PDB entry 4HQB | X-ray diffraction, 2.30 A resolution | chains A and B of the 7 polymer chains in the assembly

# Chain A (and B)
Protein: Single-stranded DNA-binding protein DdrB
From: Deinococcus radiodurans
Notes: chain B of this document is another copy of the same molecule, construct and numbering; everything in this record applies to it too
UniProtKB: Q9RY80 (DDRB_DEIRA); residue numbers follow UniProt; this construct covers 1-144
Chain sequence (148 residues; each row starts with the number of its first residue; numbers below 1 keep their minus sign (Asp-3 is residue -3)):
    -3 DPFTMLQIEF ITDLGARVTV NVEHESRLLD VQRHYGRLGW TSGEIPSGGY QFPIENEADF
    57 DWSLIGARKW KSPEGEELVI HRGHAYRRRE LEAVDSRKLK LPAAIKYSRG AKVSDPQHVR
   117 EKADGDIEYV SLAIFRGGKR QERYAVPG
Not modelled in the structure: -3 to 0, 144 (chain B: -3 to 0, 90-97, 119-122, 144)
Construct notes: expression tag (-3 to 0)
UniProt features mapped onto this chain:
  - mutagenesis: Glu51 (E51A: Forms pentamers but not higher-ordered structures; binds ssDNA normally), Arg64 (R64A: Reduced ssDNA-binding), Trp66 (W66A: Reduced ssDNA-binding), Arg83 (R83A: Forms pentamers but not higher-ordered structures, reduced ssDNA-binding), Arg85 (R85A: Reduced ssDNA-binding), Lys94 (K94A: Reduced ssDNA-binding), Lys102 (K102A: Reduced ssDNA-binding), Lys108 (K108A: Reduced ssDNA-binding), Arg132 (R132A: Reduced ssDNA-binding), Lys135 (K135A: Reduced ssDNA-binding)
Reported in the primary citation:
  - binding site for the 4-nt DNA strand: Glu51, Arg64, Trp66, Arg83, Gly134, Gln137
  - self-association interface (contacts with another copy of this molecule); pairs are residue here / residue on that copy: Glu51-Arg83 (salt bridge)
  - binding site for the 5-nt DNA strand: Arg64, Trp66, His80, Ala81, Val90, Lys94, Leu95, Lys96, Leu97, Gly106, Lys108, Arg132, Gly134, Lys135

# Interface between chain A and chain B
Residue-residue contacts (29):
  Met1(A) - Asn17(B)
  Leu2(A) - Val14(B)  hydrophobic
  Leu2(A) - Thr15(B)
  Leu2(A) - Val16(B)  hydrophobic
  Gln3(A) - Arg13(B)
  Gln3(A) - Val14(B)
  Gln3(A) - Thr15(B)  hydrogen bond (backbone-backbone)
  Ile4(A) - Ala12(B)  hydrophobic
  Ile4(A) - Arg13(B)
  Glu5(A) - Arg13(B)  salt bridge
  Glu21(A) - Tyr31(B)  hydrogen bond
  Leu25(A) - Leu10(B)  hydrophobic
  Gln28(A) - Ala12(B)
  Ser38(A) - Gly11(B)
  Ser38(A) - Ala12(B)
  Ser38(A) - Arg13(B)  hydrogen bond (side chain-backbone)
  Gly39(A) - Gly11(B)
  Gly39(A) - Arg13(B)
  Ser43(A) - His80(B)
  Tyr46(A) - Leu10(B)
  Lys94(A) - Glu70(B)
  Gln113(A) - Ser110(B)
  His114(A) - Ser110(B)
  Arg116(A) - Val109(B)
  Arg116(A) - Ser110(B)
  Lys118(A) - Val109(B)
  Arg139(A) - Asp9(B)  salt bridge
  Arg139(A) - Leu10(B)
  Tyr140(A) - Leu10(B)
Other interface residues (no listed pair), chain A (23 interface residues in all): Leu24, Glu40, Phe48, Glu117
Other interface residues (no listed pair), chain B (21 interface residues in all): Gln3, Glu5, Thr8, Trp36, Glu72, Arg83, Lys108

# In short
23 residues of chain A and 21 residues of chain B are in contact, with 3 hydrogen bonds and 2 salt bridges.
Polar contacts include Glu5(A)-Arg13(B), Arg139(A)-Asp9(B) and Glu21(A)-Tyr31(B). From the paper: a binding
site for the 5-nt DNA strand at Arg64(A), Trp66(A) and His80(A) among others; a binding site for the 4-nt DNA
strand at Glu51(A), Arg64(A) and Trp66(A) among others.
Chain A and chain B are both Single-stranded DNA-binding protein DdrB (Deinococcus radiodurans); the
structure, Crystal structure of DdrB from Deinococcus radiodurans bound to ssDNA, was determined by X-ray
diffraction.
